1OQQ - chain A; structure by X-ray diffraction, 1.47 A resolution.

Chain A:
Protein: Putidaredoxin
Source organism: Pseudomonas putida
Reference sequence: P00259 (PUTX_PSEPU); residue numbers follow UniProt; this construct covers 1-106
Amino-acid sequence (106 residues; each row starts with the number of its first residue):
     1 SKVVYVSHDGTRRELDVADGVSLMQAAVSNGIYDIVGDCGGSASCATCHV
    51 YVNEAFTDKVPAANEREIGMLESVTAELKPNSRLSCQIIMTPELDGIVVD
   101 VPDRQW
Sequence notes: engineered mutation S73 (Cys in P00259), S85 (Cys in P00259)
Ion coordination: 2Fe-2S cluster Fe: C39, C45, C48, C86
Ligand contacts: 2Fe-2S cluster (FES): M24, G37, D38, C39, G40, G41, A43, S44, C45, A46, C48, L84, C86

Summary:
Chain A binds 2Fe-2S cluster. The 2Fe-2S cluster Fe site is built by C39, C45, C48 and C86.
Chain A is Putidaredoxin (Pseudomonas putida); the structure, Crystal structure of C73S/C85S mutant of
putidaredoxin, a [2Fe-2S] ferredoxin from Pseudomonas putida, at 1.47A resolution, was determined by X-ray
diffraction (same publication as 1OQR).
